6RPA - chains C and E of the 5 polymer chains in the assembly; structure by X-ray diffraction, 2.56 A resolution.

== Chain C ==
Molecule: Heteroclitic NY-ESO-1 157-165 peptide
Amino-acid sequence (9 residues; each row starts with the number of its first residue):
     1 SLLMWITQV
What the authors report for this chain:
  - mutagenesis - M4Q: unchanged signaling in response to NYES2
  - mutagenesis - M4Q: unchanged signaling with T-cell receptor alpha chain
  - mutagenesis - M4Q: unchanged signaling in response to NYES1

== Chain E ==
Molecule: T-cell receptor beta chain
Source organism: Homo sapiens
Amino-acid sequence (246 residues; numbered 0 to 257; 12 numbers in that range are skipped by the numbering (no residue carries them; nothing is unmodelled there); the number before each row is that of its first residue; numbering starts at 0):
     0 MSAVISQKPS RDIKQRGTSL TIQCQVDSQV
    37 TMMFWYRQQP GQSLTLIATA NQG
    63 SEATYESGFV IDKFPISRP
    83 NLTFSTLTVS NMSPEDSSIY LCSVGGSG
   112 GADTQYFGPG TRLTVLEDLK NVFPPEVAVF EPSEAEISHT QKATLVCLAT GFYPDHVELS
   172 WWVNGKEVHS GVCTDPQPLK EQPALNDSRY ALSSRLRVSA TFWQDPRNHF RCQVQFYGLS
   232 ENDEWTQDRA KPVTQIVSAE AWGRAD
Unresolved in the structure: 0, 236-240, 253-257
Disulfides: C23-C104, C158-C223

== How chain C and chain E interact ==
Pairs across the interface - 7 pairs, chain C then chain E:
  W5(C) with S109(E); G110(E); G112(E)
  I6(C) with S109(E), hydrogen bond (backbone-side chain); G110(E), hydrogen bond (backbone-backbone)
  T7(C) with G110(E); G112(E)
Interface residues without a listed pair, chain C (5 interface residues in all): M4, Q8
Interface residues without a listed pair, chain E (6 interface residues in all): T37, G108, D114
The authors on this interface:
  - interface residues, chain C: I6(C), T7(C)

== Overview ==
5 residues of chain C and 6 residues of chain E are in contact; the contacts include 2 hydrogen bonds. Among
the polar pairs are I6(C)-S109(E) and I6(C)-G110(E). From the paper: M4Q of chain C leaves signaling in
response to NYES2 unchanged; interface residues I6(C) and T7(C).
Here chain C is Heteroclitic NY-ESO-1 157-165 peptide and chain E is T-cell receptor beta chain (Homo
sapiens). Entry 6RPA (Crystal structure of the T-cell receptor NYE_S2 bound to HLA A2*01-SLLMWITQV) was
determined by X-ray diffraction, deposited together with 6RP9 and 6RPB.
